7Z13 - chains B and a of the 28 polymer chains in the assembly; structure by electron microscopy, 3.40 A resolution.

== Chain B ==
Molecule: 53-nt DNA strand
Sequence (53 nucleotides; numbered 1 to 53; the number before each row is that of its first residue):
     1 TTTTTTTTTTTTTTTTTTTTTTTTTTTAAAAAAAAAAAAAAAAAAAAAAA
    51 AAA

== Chain a ==
Protein: DNA replication licensing factor MCM2
Organism: Saccharomyces cerevisiae
Notes: EC 3.6.4.12
Reference sequence: A0A6A5Q1S9 (A0A6A5Q1S9_YEASX); residues 1-868 here = UniProt positions 1-868
Amino-acid sequence (868 residues; each row starts with the number of its first residue):
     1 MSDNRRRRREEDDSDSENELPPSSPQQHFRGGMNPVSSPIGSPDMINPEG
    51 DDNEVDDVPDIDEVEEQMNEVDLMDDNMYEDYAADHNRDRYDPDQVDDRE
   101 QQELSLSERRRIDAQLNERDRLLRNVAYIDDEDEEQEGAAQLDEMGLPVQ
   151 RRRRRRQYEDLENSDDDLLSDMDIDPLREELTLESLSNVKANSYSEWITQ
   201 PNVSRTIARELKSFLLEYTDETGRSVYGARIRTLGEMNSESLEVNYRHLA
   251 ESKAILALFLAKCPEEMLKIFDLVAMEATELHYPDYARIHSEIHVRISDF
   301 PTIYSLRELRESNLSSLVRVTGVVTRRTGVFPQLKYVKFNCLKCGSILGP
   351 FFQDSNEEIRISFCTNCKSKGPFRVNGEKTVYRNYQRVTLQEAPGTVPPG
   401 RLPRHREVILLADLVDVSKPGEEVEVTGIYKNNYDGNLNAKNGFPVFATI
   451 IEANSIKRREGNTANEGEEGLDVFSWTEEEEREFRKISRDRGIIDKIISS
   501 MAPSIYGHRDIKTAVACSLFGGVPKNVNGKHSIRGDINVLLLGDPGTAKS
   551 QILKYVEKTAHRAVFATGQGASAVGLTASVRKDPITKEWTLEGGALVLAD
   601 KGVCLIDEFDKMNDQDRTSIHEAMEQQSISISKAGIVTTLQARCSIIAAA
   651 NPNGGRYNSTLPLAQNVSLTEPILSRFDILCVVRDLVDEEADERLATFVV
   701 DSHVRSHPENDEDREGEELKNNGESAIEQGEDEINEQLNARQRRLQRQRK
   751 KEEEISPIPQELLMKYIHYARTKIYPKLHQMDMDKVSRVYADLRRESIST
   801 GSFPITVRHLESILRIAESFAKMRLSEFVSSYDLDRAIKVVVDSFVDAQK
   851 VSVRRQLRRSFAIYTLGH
Disordered / not traced: 1-179, 710-737, 868
Ion coordination: Zn2+: Cys341, Cys344, Cys364, Cys367
Residues lining bound ligands:
  - ATP (adenosine-5'-triphosphate), molecule 1: Ile505, Tyr506, His508, Pro545, Gly546, Thr547, Ala548, Lys549, Ser550, Gln551, Asp607, Leu695, Val699
  - ATP, molecule 2: His531, Glu625, Gln626, Arg676, Val807, Arg808, Glu811

== Chain B / chain a interface ==
Residue-residue contacts (10; chain B residue first):
  DA44(B) with Ala634(a), phosphate contact
  DA45(B) with Val580(a), phosphate contact; Lys633(a), phosphate contact; Ala634(a), hydrogen bond to the phosphate
  DA46(B) with Val574(a), sugar contact; Ser579(a), phosphate contact; Val580(a), hydrogen bond to the phosphate; Lys633(a), salt bridge to the phosphate
  DA47(B) with Ser572(a), hydrogen bond to the phosphate; Val574(a), phosphate contact
Also at the interface, not in a pair above, chain B (5 interface residues in all): DA43
Also at the interface, not in a pair above, chain a (8 interface residues in all): Lys582, Trp589

== In short ==
Chain B and chain a form an interface of 5 and 8 residues respectively, with 3 hydrogen bonds and 1 salt
bridge. Among the polar pairs are DA45(B)-Ala634(a), DA46(B)-Val580(a) and DA47(B)-Ser572(a). Ligands of chain
a: ATP. Cys341(a), Cys344(a), Cys364(a) and Cys367(a) form the Zn2+ site.
Here chain B is a 53-nt DNA strand and chain a is DNA replication licensing factor MCM2 (Saccharomyces
cerevisiae). Entry 7Z13 (S. cerevisiae CMGE dimer nucleating origin DNA melting) was determined by electron
microscopy (same publication as 7QHS).
